PDB entry 6YP1 | X-ray diffraction, 1.20 A resolution | chain AAA

Chain AAA:
Name: Endoglucanase 1
Organism: Humicola insolens
Notes: EC 3.2.1.4
UniProt: P56680 (GUN1_HUMIN); residue numbers follow UniProt; this construct covers 1-402
Sequence (402 residues; numbered 1 to 402; the number before each row is that of its first residue):
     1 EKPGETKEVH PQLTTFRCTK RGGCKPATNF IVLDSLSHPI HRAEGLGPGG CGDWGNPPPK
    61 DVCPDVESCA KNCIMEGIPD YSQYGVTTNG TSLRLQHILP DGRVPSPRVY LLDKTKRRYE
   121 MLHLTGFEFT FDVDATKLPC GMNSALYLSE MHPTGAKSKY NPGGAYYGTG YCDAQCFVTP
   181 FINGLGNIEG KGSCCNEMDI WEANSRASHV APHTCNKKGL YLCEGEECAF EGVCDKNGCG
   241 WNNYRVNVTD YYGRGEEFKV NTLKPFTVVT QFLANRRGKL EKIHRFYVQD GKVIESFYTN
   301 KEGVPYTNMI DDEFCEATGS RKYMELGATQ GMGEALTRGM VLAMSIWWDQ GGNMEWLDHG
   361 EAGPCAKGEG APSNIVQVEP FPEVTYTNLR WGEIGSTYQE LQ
Modified / non-standard residues: Glu1 (pyroglutamic acid; PCA)
Disulfides: Cys18-Cys24, Cys51-Cys73, Cys63-Cys69, Cys140-Cys365, Cys172-Cys195, Cys176-Cys194, Cys215-Cys234, Cys223-Cys228, Cys239-Cys315
Covalent attachments: N-acetylglucosamine (NAG) linked to Asn89, Asn247
Small-molecule neighbours: acetamide (ACM): Gly90, Thr91, Ser92, Thr387
Swiss-Prot annotation at these positions:
  - active site: Glu197 (Nucleophile), Glu202 (Proton donor)
  - glycosylation (N-linked (GlcNAc...) asparagine): Asn89, Asn247

Summary:
Bound to chain AAA: acetamide. Covalently linked N-acetylglucosamine: at Asn89 and Asn247. UniProt lists
active-site residues Glu197 and Glu202.
Chain AAA is Endoglucanase 1 (Humicola insolens); the structure, HiCel7B unliganded, was determined by X-ray
diffraction (same publication as 6YOZ).
